Entry 7YXR (X-ray diffraction, 2.50 A resolution); this record covers chains A and R.

# Chain A
Molecule: Ancestral Glucocorticoid Receptor2
UniProtKB: A0A1X8XLE9 (A0A1X8XLE9_9ZZZZ); residues 530-776 here correspond to UniProt positions 2-248 (UniProt number = residue number - 528)
Chain sequence (249 residues; row label = number of the first residue in the row):
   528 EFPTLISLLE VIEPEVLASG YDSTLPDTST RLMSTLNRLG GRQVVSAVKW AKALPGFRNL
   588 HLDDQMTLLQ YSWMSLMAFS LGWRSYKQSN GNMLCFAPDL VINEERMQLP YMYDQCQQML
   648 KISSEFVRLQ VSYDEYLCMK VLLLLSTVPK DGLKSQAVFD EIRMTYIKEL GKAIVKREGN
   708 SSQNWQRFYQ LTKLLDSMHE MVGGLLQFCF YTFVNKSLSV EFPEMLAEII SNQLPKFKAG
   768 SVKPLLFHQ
Not modelled in the structure: 705-708, 776
Differences from the reference sequence: expression tag (528-529); engineered mutation A545 (Tyr17 in A0A1X8XLE9)
Small-molecule neighbours: dexamethasone (DEX): M560, L563, N564, L566, G567, Q570, W600, M601, M604, A605, L608, R611, F623, Q642, M646, L732, F735, C736, T739, V747, F749
Reported in the primary citation:
  - disease-associated variants - D641V: decreased signaling in response to dexamethasone

# Chain R
Molecule: SHP NR Box 1 Peptide
Organism: Homo sapiens
UniProtKB: Q15466 (NR0B2_HUMAN); numbering as in UniProt (aligned over 17-28)
Chain sequence (12 residues; each row starts with the number of its first residue):
    17 RPAILYALLS SS

# How chain A and chain R interact
Residue-residue contacts (22):
  V575(A) - L21(R)  hydrophobic
  V575(A) - L24(R)  hydrophobic
  V575(A) - L25(R)  hydrophobic
  K579(A) - L24(R)  hydrogen bond (side chain-backbone)
  K579(A) - L25(R)
  K579(A) - S27(R)
  K579(A) - S28(R)
  L589(A) - Y22(R)
  L589(A) - L25(R)  hydrophobic
  L589(A) - S26(R)
  M593(A) - R17(R)
  M593(A) - P18(R)
  M593(A) - L21(R)  hydrophobic
  M593(A) - Y22(R)  hydrophobic
  M593(A) - L25(R)  hydrophobic
  Q597(A) - P18(R)
  M752(A) - I20(R)  hydrophobic
  E755(A) - P18(R)
  E755(A) - A19(R)
  E755(A) - I20(R)  hydrogen bond (side chain-backbone)
  N759(A) - R17(R)
  N759(A) - P18(R)
Interface residues without a listed pair, chain A (14 interface residues in all): V572, R585, Q592, L596, E751, I756

# Summary
14 residues of chain A and 11 residues of chain R are in contact, with 2 hydrogen bonds. Polar contacts
include K579(A)-L24(R) and E755(A)-I20(R). Bound to chain A: dexamethasone. The paper reports that D641V of
chain A reduces signaling in response to dexamethasone.
Here chain A is Ancestral Glucocorticoid Receptor2 and chain R is SHP NR Box 1 Peptide (Homo sapiens). Entry
7YXR (Crystal structure of mutant AncGR2-LBD (Y545A) bound to dexamethasone and SHP coregulator fragment) was
determined by X-ray diffraction (same publication as 7YXC, 7YXD, 7YXN, 7YXO and 7YXP).
